6DI3 - chain A; structure by X-ray diffraction, 2.00 A resolution.

== Chain A ==
Molecule: Tyrosine-protein kinase BTK
Organism: Homo sapiens
Notes: EC 2.7.10.2
UniProt: Q06187 (BTK_HUMAN), isoform Q06187-2; residues 389-659 here correspond to UniProt positions 423-693 (UniProt number = residue number + 34)
Amino-acid sequence (271 residues; row label = number of the first residue in the row):
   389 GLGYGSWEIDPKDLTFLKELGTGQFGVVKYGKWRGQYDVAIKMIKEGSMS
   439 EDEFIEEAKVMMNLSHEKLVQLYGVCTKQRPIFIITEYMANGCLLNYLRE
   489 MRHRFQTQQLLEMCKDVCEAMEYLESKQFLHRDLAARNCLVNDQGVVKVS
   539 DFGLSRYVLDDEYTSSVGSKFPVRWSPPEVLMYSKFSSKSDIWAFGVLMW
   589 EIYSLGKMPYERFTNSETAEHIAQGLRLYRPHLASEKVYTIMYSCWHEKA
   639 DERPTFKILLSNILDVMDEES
Unresolved in the structure: 389-392, 410-411, 548-556
Ligand contacts: GJA (6-[(3S)-3-(acryloylamino)pyrrolidin-1-yl]-2-(4-phenoxyphenoxy)pyridine-3-carboxamide): Leu408, Val416, Ala428, Lys430, Met449, Ile472, Thr474, Glu475, Tyr476, Met477, Cys481, Leu483, Asn484, Arg525, Leu528, Ser538, Asp539, Phe540, Leu542

== In short ==
Bound to chain A: compound GJA.
Chain A is Tyrosine-protein kinase BTK (Homo sapiens); the structure, Crystal structure of btk in complex with
fragment ligand, was determined by X-ray diffraction, deposited together with 6DI5 and 6DI9.
